9DWG - chains A and I of the 12 polymer chains in the assembly; structure by electron microscopy, 3.30 A resolution.

== Chain A ==
Protein: Histone H3.2
From: Homo sapiens
UniProt: Q71DI3 (H32_HUMAN); residues 1-135 here correspond to UniProt positions 2-136 (UniProt number = residue number + 1)
Chain sequence (135 residues; row label = number of the first residue in the row):
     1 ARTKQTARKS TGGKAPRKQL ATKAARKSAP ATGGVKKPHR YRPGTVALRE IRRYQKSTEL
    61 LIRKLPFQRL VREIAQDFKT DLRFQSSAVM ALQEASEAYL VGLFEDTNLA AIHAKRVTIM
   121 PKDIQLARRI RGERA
Unresolved in the structure: 1-37, 135
Sequence notes: engineered mutation Ala110 (Cys111 in Q71DI3)
Swiss-Prot annotation at these positions:
  - modified residue: Arg2 (Asymmetric dimethylarginine), Thr3 (Phosphothreonine), Lys4 (Allysine), Gln5 (5-glutamyl dopamine), Thr6 (Phosphothreonine), Arg8 (Citrulline), Lys9 (N6,N6,N6-trimethyllysine), Ser10 (ADP-ribosylserine), Thr11 (Phosphothreonine), Lys14 (N6-(2-hydroxyisobutyryl)lysine), Arg17 (Asymmetric dimethylarginine), Lys18 (N6-(2-hydroxyisobutyryl)lysine), Lys23 (N6-(2-hydroxyisobutyryl)lysine), Arg26 (Citrulline), Lys27 (N6,N6,N6-trimethyllysine), Ser28 (ADP-ribosylserine), Lys36 (N6,N6,N6-trimethyllysine), Lys37 (N6-methyllysine), Tyr41 (Phosphotyrosine), Lys56 (N6,N6,N6-trimethyllysine) and 8 more in UniProt
  - lipidation: Lys18 (N6-decanoyllysine)

== Chain I ==
Molecule: 601 I strand (damaged strand 1)
Sequence (117 nucleotides; row label = number of the first residue in the row):
     1 ATCGAGAATC CCGGTGCCGA GGCCGCTCAA TTGGTCGTAG ACAGCTCTAG CACCGCTTAA
    61 ACGCACGTAC GCGCTGTCCC CCGCGTTTTA ACCGCCAAGG GGATTACTCC CTAGTCT

== Interface between chain A and chain I ==
Contacting residue pairs (16):
  Pro43(A) - DA69(I)  sugar contact
  Arg63(A) - DA61(I)  salt bridge to the phosphate
  Arg72(A) - DC51(I)  salt bridge to the phosphate
  Arg83(A) - DG50(I)  phosphate contact
  Arg83(A) - DC51(I)  phosphate contact
  Phe84(A) - DG50(I)  sugar contact
  Phe84(A) - DC51(I)  hydrogen bond to the phosphate
  Gln85(A) - DG50(I)  phosphate contact
  Ser86(A) - DG50(I)  phosphate contact
  Arg116(A) - DG71(I)  phosphate contact
  Arg116(A) - DC72(I)  salt bridge to the phosphate
  Val117(A) - DC70(I)  sugar contact
  Val117(A) - DG71(I)  hydrogen bond to the phosphate
  Thr118(A) - DC70(I)  phosphate contact
  Thr118(A) - DG71(I)  hydrogen bond to the phosphate
  Met120(A) - DC72(I)  phosphate contact
Also at the interface, not in a pair above, chain A (12 interface residues in all): Arg42
Also at the interface, not in a pair above, chain I (8 interface residues in all): DA60

== Overview ==
Chain A and chain I form an interface of 12 and 8 residues respectively; the contacts include 3 hydrogen bonds
and 3 salt bridges. Polar contacts include Phe84(A)-DC51(I), Val117(A)-DG71(I) and Thr118(A)-DG71(I).
Here chain A is Histone H3.2 (Homo sapiens) and chain I is 601 I strand (damaged strand 1). Entry 9DWG (DNA
Polymerase Beta bound to a nucleosome containing a 1-nt gap at SHL-4.5 (State 1, composite)) was determined by
electron microscopy.
